Entry 4HW2 (X-ray diffraction, 2.80 A resolution); this record covers chain A.

[Chain A]
Name: Induced myeloid leukemia cell differentiation protein Mcl-1
Source organism: Homo sapiens
Reference sequence: Q07820 (MCL1_HUMAN); residue numbers follow UniProt; this construct covers 172-323
Amino-acid sequence (153 residues; each row starts with the number of its first residue):
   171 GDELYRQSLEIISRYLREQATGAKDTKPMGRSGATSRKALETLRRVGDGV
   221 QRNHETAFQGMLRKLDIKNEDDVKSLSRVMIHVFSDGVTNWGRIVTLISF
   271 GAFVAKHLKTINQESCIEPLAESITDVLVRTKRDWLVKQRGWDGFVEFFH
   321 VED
Disordered / not traced: 200-201, 322-323
Construct notes: expression tag (171)
Curated features (UniProtKB/Swiss-Prot):
  - motif: A209 to N223 (BH3), H252 to A272 (BH1), D304 to F319 (BH2)
  - cross-link (Glycyl lysine isopeptide (Lys-Gly)): K194 (interchain with G-Cter in ubiquitin), K197 (interchain with G-Cter in ubiquitin)
  - mutagenesis: K194 (K194R: Reduced ubiquitination), K197 (K197R: Reduced ubiquitination), K208 (K208R: No effect on ubiquitination), K234 (K234R: No effect on ubiquitination)
Residues lining bound ligands: 19H (6-chloro-3-[3-(4-chloro-3,5-dimethylphenoxy)propyl]-1H-indole-2-carboxylic acid): A227, F228, M231, L235, L246, V249, M250, V253, F254, R263, T266, L267, F270, G271, I294

[In short]
Chain A binds compound 19H. From UniProt: 4 mutagenesis sites.
Chain A is Induced myeloid leukemia cell differentiation protein Mcl-1 (Homo sapiens); the structure,
Discovery of potent Mcl-1 inhibitors using fragment-based methods and structure-based design, was determined
by X-ray diffraction (same publication as 4HW3 and 4HW4).
